Entry 4ZLA (X-ray diffraction, 1.90 A resolution); this record covers chains D and F of the 6 polymer chains in the assembly.

Chain D (and F):
Protein: Cytosol aminopeptidase
Source organism: Helicobacter pylori (strain ATCC 700392 / 26695)
Notes: EC 3.4.11.1, 3.4.11.10; chain F of this document is another copy of the same molecule, construct and numbering; everything in this record applies to it too
UniProtKB: O25294 (AMPA_HELPY); residues 1-496 here = UniProt positions 1-496
Sequence (502 residues; each row starts with the number of its first residue; numbers below 1 keep their minus sign (Gly-5 is residue -5)):
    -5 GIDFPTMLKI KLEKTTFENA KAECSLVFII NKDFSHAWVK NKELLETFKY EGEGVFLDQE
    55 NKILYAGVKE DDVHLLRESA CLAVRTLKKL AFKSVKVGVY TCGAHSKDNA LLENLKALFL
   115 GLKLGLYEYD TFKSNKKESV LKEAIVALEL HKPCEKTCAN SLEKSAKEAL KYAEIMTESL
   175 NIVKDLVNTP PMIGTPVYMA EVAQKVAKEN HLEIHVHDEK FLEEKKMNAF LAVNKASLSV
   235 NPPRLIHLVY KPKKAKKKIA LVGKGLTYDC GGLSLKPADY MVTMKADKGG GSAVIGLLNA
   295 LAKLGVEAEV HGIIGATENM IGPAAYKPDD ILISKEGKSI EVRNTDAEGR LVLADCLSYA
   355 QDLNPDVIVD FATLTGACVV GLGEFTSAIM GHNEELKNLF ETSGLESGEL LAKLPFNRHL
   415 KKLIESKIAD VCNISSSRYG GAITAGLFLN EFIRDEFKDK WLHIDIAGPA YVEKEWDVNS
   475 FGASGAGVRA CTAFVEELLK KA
Disordered / not traced: -5 to 0, 97-103, 147-155 (chain F: -5 to 0, 99-102, 147-154)
Sequence notes: expression tag (-5 to 0)
Swiss-Prot annotation at these positions:
  - active site: Lys270, Arg344
  - binding site (Mn(2+)): Lys258, Asp263, Asp281, Asp340, Glu342
Metal / ion sites: Zn2+ site 1: Lys258, Asp263, Asp281, Glu342 (together with bestatin); Zn2+ site 2: Asp263, Asp340, Glu342 (together with bestatin); Na+: Ala461, Gly462, Tyr465
Residues lining bound ligands:
  - bicarbonate ion (BCT): Lys258, Asp340, Ala341, Glu342, Gly343, Arg344, Leu368
  - bestatin (BES; 2-(3-amino-2-hydroxy-4-phenyl-butyrylamino)-4-methyl-pentanoic acid): Lys258, Asp263, Lys270, Met278, Asp281, Asn338, Asp340, Ala341, Glu342, Arg344, Thr367, Leu368, Thr369, Gly370, Ala371, Val373, Ile428, Ala461

Interface between chain D and chain F:
Residue-residue contacts (27; chain D residue first):
  Leu38(D) - Gln53(F)
  Thr41(D) - Ala85(F)
  Phe42(D) - Leu51(F)  hydrophobic
  Phe42(D) - Gln53(F)
  Phe42(D) - Leu84(F)
  Phe42(D) - Phe86(F)  hydrophobic
  Lys43(D) - Lys83(F)
  Lys43(D) - Lys131(F)
  Phe50(D) - Gln53(F)
  Leu51(D) - Phe42(F)  hydrophobic
  Leu51(D) - Gln53(F)  hydrogen bond (backbone-side chain)
  Asp52(D) - Gln53(F)
  Gln53(D) - Leu38(F)
  Gln53(D) - Phe42(F)
  Gln53(D) - Phe50(F)
  Gln53(D) - Leu51(F)  hydrogen bond (side chain-backbone)
  Gln53(D) - Asp52(F)
  Gln53(D) - Gln53(F)  hydrogen bond (side chain-backbone)
  Glu54(D) - Glu54(F)
  Lys56(D) - Thr41(F)
  Lys83(D) - Lys43(F)
  Leu84(D) - Phe42(F)
  Leu84(D) - Lys43(F)
  Ala85(D) - Thr41(F)
  Ala85(D) - Lys43(F)
  Phe86(D) - Phe42(F)  hydrophobic
  Val134(D) - Lys43(F)

In short:
15 residues of chain D and 14 residues of chain F are in contact, with 3 hydrogen bonds. Polar contacts
include Leu51(D)-Gln53(F) and Gln53(D)-Gln53(F). Bound to chain D: bicarbonate ion and bestatin.
Both chains are Cytosol aminopeptidase (Helicobacter pylori (strain ATCC 700392 / 26695)). Entry 4ZLA
(Bestatin complex structure of leucine aminopeptidase from Helicobacter pylori) was determined by X-ray
diffraction (same publication as 4ZI6).
